PDB entry 6W24 | electron microscopy, 3.40 A resolution | chains B and X of the 7 polymer chains in the assembly

[Chain B]
Protein: ATP-dependent Clp protease ATP-binding subunit ClpA
Source organism: Escherichia coli (strain K12)
Reference sequence: P0ABH9 (CLPA_ECOLI); numbering as in UniProt (aligned over 1-758)
Amino-acid sequence (758 residues; row label = number of the first residue in the row):
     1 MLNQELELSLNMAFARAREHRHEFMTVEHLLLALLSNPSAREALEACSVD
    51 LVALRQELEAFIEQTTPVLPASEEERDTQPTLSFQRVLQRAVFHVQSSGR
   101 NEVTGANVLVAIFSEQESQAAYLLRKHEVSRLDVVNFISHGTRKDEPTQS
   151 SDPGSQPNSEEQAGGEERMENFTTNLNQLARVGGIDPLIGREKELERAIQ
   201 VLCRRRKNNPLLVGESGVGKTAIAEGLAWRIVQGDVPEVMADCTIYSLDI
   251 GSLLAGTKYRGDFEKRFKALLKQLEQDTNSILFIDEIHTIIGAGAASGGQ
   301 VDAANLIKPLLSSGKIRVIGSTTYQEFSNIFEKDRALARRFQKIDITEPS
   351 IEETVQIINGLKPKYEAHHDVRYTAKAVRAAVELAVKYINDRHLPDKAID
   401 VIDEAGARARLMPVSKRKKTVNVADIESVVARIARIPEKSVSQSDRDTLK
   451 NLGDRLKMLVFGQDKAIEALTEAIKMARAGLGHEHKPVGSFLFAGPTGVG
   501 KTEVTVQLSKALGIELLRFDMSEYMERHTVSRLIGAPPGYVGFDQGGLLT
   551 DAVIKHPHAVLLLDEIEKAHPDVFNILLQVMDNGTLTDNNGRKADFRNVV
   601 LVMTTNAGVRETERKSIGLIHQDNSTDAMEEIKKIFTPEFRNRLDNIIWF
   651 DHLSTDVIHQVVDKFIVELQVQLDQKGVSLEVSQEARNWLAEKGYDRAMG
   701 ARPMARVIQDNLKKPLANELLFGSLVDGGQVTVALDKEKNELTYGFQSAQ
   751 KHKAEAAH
Unresolved in the structure: 1-168, 747-758
Small-molecule neighbours:
  - ADP (adenosine-5'-diphosphate): Leu459, Val460, Phe461, Gln463, Thr497, Gly498, Val499, Gly500, Lys501, Thr502, Glu503, Leu653, Val661, Lys664, Phe665, Arg702
  - ATP (adenosine-5'-triphosphate), molecule 1: Asp186, Pro187, Leu188, Ile189, Ser216, Val218, Gly219, Lys220, Thr221, Ala222, Ile223, Glu286, Thr323, Ile357, Leu361, Tyr365, Pro395, Ile399
  - ATP, molecule 2: Arg206, Ala336, Arg339, Arg340
  - ATP, molecule 3: Asp582, Glu639, Arg643
Swiss-Prot annotation at these positions:
  - binding site (ATP): Gly214 to Thr221, Gly495 to Thr502

[Chain X]
Protein: RepA, green fluorescent protein fusion
Source organism: synthetic construct
Amino-acid sequence (24 residues; each row starts with the number of its first residue; X marks 24 residues of unknown identity (built as UNK)):
     1 XXXXXXXXXXXXXXXXXXXXXXXX

[How chain B and chain X interact]
Chain B residues in contact with chain X, 8 residues: Lys258, Tyr259, Arg260, Ala296, Ser297, Gly539, Tyr540, Val541

[In short]
Chain B and chain X make no direct contact in this assembly. Bound to chain B: 3 copies of ATP and ADP.
Curated annotation (UniProt) lists 16 ATP-binding residues on chain B.
Chain B is ATP-dependent Clp protease ATP-binding subunit ClpA (Escherichia coli (strain K12)) and chain X is
RepA, green fluorescent protein fusion (synthetic construct); the structure, ClpA Engaged2 State bound to
RepA-GFP (Focused Classification), was determined by electron microscopy (same publication as 6UQE, 6UQO,
6W1Z, 6W20, 6W21, 6W22 and 6W23).
